5JBK - chains A and B; structure by X-ray diffraction, 2.59 A resolution.

Chain A (and B):
Name: Beta-glucosidase
From: Trichoderma harzianum
Notes: chain B of this document is another copy of the same molecule, construct and numbering; everything in this record applies to it too
Reference sequence: A0A0F9ZQA8 (A0A0F9ZQA8_TRIHA); residues 2-466 here correspond to UniProt positions 1-465 (UniProt number = residue number - 1)
Amino-acid sequence (466 residues; numbered 1 to 466; the number before each row is that of its first residue):
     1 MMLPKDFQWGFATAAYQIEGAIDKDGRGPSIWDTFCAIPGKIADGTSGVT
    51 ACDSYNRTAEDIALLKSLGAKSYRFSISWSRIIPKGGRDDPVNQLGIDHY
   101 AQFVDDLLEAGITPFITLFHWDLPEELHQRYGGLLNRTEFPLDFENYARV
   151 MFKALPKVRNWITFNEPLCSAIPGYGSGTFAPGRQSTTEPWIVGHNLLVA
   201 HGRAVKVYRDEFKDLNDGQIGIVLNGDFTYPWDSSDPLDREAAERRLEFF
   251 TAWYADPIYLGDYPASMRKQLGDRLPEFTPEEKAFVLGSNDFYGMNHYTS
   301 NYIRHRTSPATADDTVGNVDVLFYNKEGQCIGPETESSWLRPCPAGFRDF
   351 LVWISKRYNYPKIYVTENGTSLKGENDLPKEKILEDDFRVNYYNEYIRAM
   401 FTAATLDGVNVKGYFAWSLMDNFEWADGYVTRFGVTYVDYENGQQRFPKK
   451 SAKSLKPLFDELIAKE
Disordered / not traced: 466
Sequence notes: initiating methionine (1); conflict Glu-336 (Gln335 in A0A0F9ZQA8), Ile-463 (Met462 in A0A0F9ZQA8)

How chain A and chain B interact:
Pairs across the interface (42):
  Met-1(A) / Gln-329(B)
  Met-1(A) / Cys-330(B)  hydrophobic
  Met-2(A) / Gln-329(B)  hydrogen bond (backbone-side chain)
  Pro-4(A) / Glu-327(B)
  Tyr-230(A) / Arg-348(B)
  Tyr-230(A) / Leu-406(B)
  Tyr-230(A) / Asp-407(B)
  Pro-231(A) / Asp-407(B)
  Ser-234(A) / Tyr-360(B)
  Ser-234(A) / Asp-407(B)
  Ser-234(A) / Gly-408(B)  hydrogen bond (side chain-backbone)
  Arg-240(A) / Asn-359(B)  hydrogen bond
  Arg-240(A) / Tyr-360(B)
  Tyr-302(A) / Thr-405(B)  hydrogen bond (side chain-backbone)
  Tyr-302(A) / Leu-406(B)
  Asn-325(A) / Thr-405(B)  hydrogen bond (side chain-backbone)
  Gln-329(A) / Met-1(B)  hydrogen bond (side chain-backbone)
  Gln-329(A) / Met-2(B)  hydrogen bond (side chain-backbone)
  Gln-329(A) / Thr-405(B)
  Cys-330(A) / Met-1(B)
  Ile-331(A) / Leu-406(B)  hydrophobic
  Cys-343(A) / Leu-406(B)  hydrophobic
  Ala-345(A) / Arg-348(B)
  Ala-345(A) / Leu-406(B)  hydrophobic
  Arg-348(A) / Tyr-230(B)
  Arg-348(A) / Asp-349(B)  salt bridge
  Asp-349(A) / Arg-348(B)  salt bridge
  Asn-359(A) / Arg-240(B)  hydrogen bond
  Tyr-360(A) / Ser-234(B)
  Tyr-360(A) / Arg-240(B)
  Thr-405(A) / Tyr-302(B)  hydrogen bond (backbone-side chain)
  Thr-405(A) / Asn-325(B)
  Thr-405(A) / Gln-329(B)
  Leu-406(A) / Tyr-230(B)
  Leu-406(A) / Tyr-302(B)
  Leu-406(A) / Ile-331(B)  hydrophobic
  Leu-406(A) / Cys-343(B)  hydrophobic
  Leu-406(A) / Ala-345(B)  hydrophobic
  Asp-407(A) / Tyr-230(B)
  Asp-407(A) / Pro-231(B)
  Asp-407(A) / Ser-234(B)
  Gly-408(A) / Ser-234(B)  hydrogen bond (backbone-side chain)
Interface residues without a listed pair, chain A (25 interface residues in all): Gly-328, Thr-402, Val-409
Interface residues without a listed pair, chain B (26 interface residues in all): Leu-3, Thr-402, Val-409, Asn-410

Summary:
25 residues of chain A and 26 residues of chain B are in contact, with 10 hydrogen bonds and 2 salt bridges.
Polar contacts include Arg-348(A)/Asp-349(B), Met-2(A)/Gln-329(B) and Ser-234(A)/Gly-408(B).
Both chains are Beta-glucosidase (Trichoderma harzianum). Entry 5JBK (Trichoderma harzianum GH1
beta-glucosidase ThBgl1) was determined by X-ray diffraction.
